PDB entry 6Y00 | X-ray diffraction, 1.37 A resolution | chain A

Chain A:
Name: Carbonic anhydrase 1
From: Homo sapiens
Notes: EC 4.2.1.1
UniProtKB: P00915 (CAH1_HUMAN); residues 0-260 here correspond to UniProt positions 1-261 (UniProt number = residue number + 1)
Amino-acid sequence (261 residues; numbered 0 to 260; the number before each row is that of its first residue; numbering starts at 0):
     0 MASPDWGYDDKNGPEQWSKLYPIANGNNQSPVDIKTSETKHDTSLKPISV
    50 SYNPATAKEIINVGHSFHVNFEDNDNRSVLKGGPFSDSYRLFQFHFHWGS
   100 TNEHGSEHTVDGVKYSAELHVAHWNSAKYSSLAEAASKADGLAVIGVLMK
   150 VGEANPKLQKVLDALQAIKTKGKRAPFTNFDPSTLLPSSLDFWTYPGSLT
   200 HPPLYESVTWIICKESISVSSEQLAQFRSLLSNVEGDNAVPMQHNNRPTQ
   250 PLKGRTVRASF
Disordered / not traced: 0-3
Curated features (UniProtKB/Swiss-Prot):
  - active site: His64 (Proton donor/acceptor)
  - binding site (Zn(2+)): His64, His67, His94, His96, His119, His200
  - binding site (substrate): Thr199, His200
  - modified residue: Ala1 (N-acetylalanine)
Bound ions: Zn2+: His94, His96, His119 (together with O5T)
Ligand contacts: O5T (1-[2-[(4-bromanyl-2-oxidanyl-phenyl)methylamino]ethyl]-3-(3-sulfamoylphenyl)urea): Trp5, His67, Phe91, Gln92, His94, His96, Glu106, His119, Ala121, Leu131, Ala135, Leu141, Val143, Ser197, Leu198, Thr199, His200, Pro201, Pro202, Trp209
What the authors report for this chain:
  - Zn2+ coordination: His94
  - binding site for O5T: Thr199

Overview:
Bound to chain A: compound O5T. His94, His96 and His119 coordinate Zn2+. Curated annotation (UniProt) lists
active-site residue His64, 6 Zn2+-binding residues and substrate-binding residues Thr199 and His200. From the
paper: a binding site for O5T at Thr199; Zn2+ coordination by His94.
Chain A is Carbonic anhydrase 1 (Homo sapiens); the structure, crystal structure of human carbonic anhydrase I
in complex with 4-(3-(2-((2-fluorobenzyl)amino)ethyl)ureido) benzenesulfonamide, was determined by X-ray
diffraction (same publication as 6XZE, 6XZO, 6XZS, 6XZX and 6XZY).
